Entry 6UWH (X-ray diffraction, 2.30 A resolution); this record covers chains A and B of the 3 polymer chains in the assembly.

[Chain A]
Protein: I-OnuI-e-Therm-hChr11v1
From: synthetic construct
Sequence (296 residues; each row starts with the number of its first residue):
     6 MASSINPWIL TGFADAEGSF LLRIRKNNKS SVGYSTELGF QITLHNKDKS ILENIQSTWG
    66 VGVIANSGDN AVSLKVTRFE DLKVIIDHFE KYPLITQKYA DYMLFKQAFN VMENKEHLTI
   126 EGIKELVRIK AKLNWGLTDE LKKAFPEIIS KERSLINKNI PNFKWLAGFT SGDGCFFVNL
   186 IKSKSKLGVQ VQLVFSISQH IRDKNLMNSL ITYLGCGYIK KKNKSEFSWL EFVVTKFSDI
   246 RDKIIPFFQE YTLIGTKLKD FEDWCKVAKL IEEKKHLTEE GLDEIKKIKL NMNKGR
Unresolved in the structure: 6-7
Metal / ion sites: Ca2+ site 1: Ala21, Asp178 (shared with DC14(B) of chain B; 1 residue of chain C); Ca2+ site 2: Glu22, Gly177 (shared with DG15(B) of chain B); Ca2+ site 3: Glu22, Thr48 (shared with 2 residues of chain C)
What the authors report for this chain:
  - binding site for the 26-nt DNA strand (chain B): Ser203, Glu236
  - specificity-determining residues: Ser203, Glu236

[Chain B]
Molecule: 26-nt DNA strand
Sequence (26 nucleotides; each row starts with the number of its first residue; numbers below 1 keep their minus sign (DG-1 is residue -1)):
    -1 GGGTTTCCAC TTATTCGACC TTTTAG
Metal / ion sites: Ca2+ site 1: DC14 (shared with Ala21(A), Asp178(A) of chain A; 1 residue of chain C); Ca2+ site 2: DG15 (shared with Glu22(A), Gly177(A) of chain A); Ca2+ site 3 near DC18 (its only coordinating residue here)

[Chain A / chain B interface]
Residue-residue contacts (56):
  Glu22(A) with DG15(B), phosphate contact
  Arg28(A) with DC5(B), base contact
  Lys34(A) with DG1(B), sugar contact; DT2(B), base contact
  Ser35(A) with DT2(B), phosphate contact
  Ser36(A) with DG1(B), hydrogen bond to the phosphate; DT2(B), hydrogen bond to the phosphate
  Ser40(A) with DT3(B), base contact
  Thr41(A) with DT4(B), base contact
  Glu42(A) with DT4(B), base contact; DC5(B), hydrogen bond to the base
  Val68(A) with DC5(B), phosphate contact; DC6(B), phosphate contact
  Asn71(A) with DC8(B), base contact
  Ser72(A) with DC8(B), base contact; DT9(B), hydrogen bond to the base
  Gly73(A) with DT9(B), base contact
  Lys80(A) with DA7(B), base contact
  Thr82(A) with DT4(B), phosphate contact; DC5(B), phosphate contact
  Arg83(A) with DT4(B), hydrogen bond to the phosphate; DC5(B), salt bridge to the phosphate
  Phe84(A) with DT4(B), hydrogen bond to the phosphate
  His122(A) with DT3(B), salt bridge to the phosphate
  Leu123(A) with DT2(B), phosphate contact
  Trp140(A) with DT10(B), base contact; DA11(B), sugar contact
  Gly177(A) with DG15(B), phosphate contact
  Asp178(A) with DC14(B), phosphate contact; DG15(B), phosphate contact
  Gly179(A) with DG15(B), sugar contact; DA16(B), phosphate contact
  Cys180(A) with DG15(B), sugar contact; DA16(B), hydrogen bond to the phosphate
  Phe182(A) with DC17(B), phosphate contact
  Asn184(A) with DC18(B), base contact; DT19(B), hydrogen bond to the base
  Leu185(A) with DT19(B), base contact
  Ile186(A) with DT20(B), base contact
  Ser203(A) with DC14(B), sugar contact
  Gln204(A) with DC14(B), phosphate contact
  His205(A) with DT13(B), phosphate contact; DC14(B), hydrogen bond to the phosphate
  Phe232(A) with DT12(B), phosphate contact; DT13(B), phosphate contact
  Trp234(A) with DT13(B), base contact; DC14(B), base contact
  Glu236(A) with DG15(B), base contact; DA16(B), base contact
  Lys262(A) with DG15(B), phosphate contact; DA16(B), salt bridge to the phosphate
  Met297(A) with DC17(B), phosphate contact
  Asn298(A) with DA16(B), phosphate contact; DC17(B), hydrogen bond to the phosphate
  Lys299(A) with DA16(B), phosphate contact; DC17(B), phosphate contact
Also at the interface, not in a pair above, chain A (43 interface residues in all): Arg30, Asn32, Ala70, Phe181, Lys187, Lys294

[In short]
43 residues of chain A and 20 residues of chain B are in contact; the contacts include 10 hydrogen bonds and 3
salt bridges. Polar contacts include Glu42(A)-DC5(B), Ser72(A)-DT9(B) and Asn184(A)-DT19(B). The paper reports
a binding site for the 26-nt DNA strand (chain B) at Ser203(A) and Glu236(A); specificity determinants
Ser203(A) and Glu236(A).
Here chain A is I-OnuI-e-Therm-hChr11v1 (synthetic construct) and chain B is a 26-nt DNA strand. Entry 6UWH
(Intermediate engineered variant of I-OnuI meganuclease with improved thermostability and partially altered
specificity) was determined by X-ray diffraction together with 6UVW, 6UW0, 6UWG, 6UWJ and 6UWK from the same
study.
